4Z5H - chains A and B; structure by X-ray diffraction, 2.10 A resolution.

== Chain A ==
Name: Antitoxin HipB
From: Escherichia coli
Reference sequence: P23873 (HIPB_ECOLI); numbering as in UniProt (aligned over 3-74)
Sequence (72 residues; row label = number of the first residue in the row):
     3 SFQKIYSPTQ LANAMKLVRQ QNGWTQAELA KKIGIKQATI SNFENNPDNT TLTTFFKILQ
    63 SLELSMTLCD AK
Construct notes: engineered mutation Ala29 (Ser in P23873)
Curated features (UniProtKB/Swiss-Prot):
  - DNA-binding region: Arg21 to Asn47 (H-T-H motif)

== Chain B ==
Molecule: 20-nt DNA strand
Sequence (20 nucleotides; row label = number of the first residue in the row):
     1 TTATCCTCAC TAAAGGATAA

== Chain A / chain B interface ==
Residue-residue contacts (12):
  Arg21(A) with DT2(B), salt bridge to the phosphate
  Thr27(A) with DT1(B), phosphate contact; DT2(B), phosphate contact
  Gln28(A) with DT2(B), hydrogen bond to the phosphate; DA3(B), hydrogen bond to the phosphate
  Gln39(A) with DT2(B), sugar contact; DA3(B), hydrogen bond to the base; DT4(B), base contact
  Ala40(A) with DT4(B), base contact
  Ser43(A) with DA3(B), hydrogen bond to the phosphate; DT4(B), base contact
  Asn47(A) with DA3(B), hydrogen bond to the phosphate
Interface residues without a listed pair, chain A (9 interface residues in all): Lys18, Ala29
Interface residues without a listed pair, chain B (5 interface residues in all): DC5

== Summary ==
9 residues of chain A face 5 of chain B across their interface; the contacts include 5 hydrogen bonds and 1
salt bridge. Polar pairs include Gln39(A)-DA3(B), Gln28(A)-DT2(B) and Gln28(A)-DA3(B). UniProt lists 2
mutagenesis sites on chain A.
Here chain A is Antitoxin HipB (Escherichia coli) and chain B is a 20-nt DNA strand. Entry 4Z5H (HipB(S29A)-O2
20mer complex) was determined by X-ray diffraction.
